Entry 4QVV (X-ray diffraction, 2.80 A resolution); this record covers chains I and Y of the 28 polymer chains in the assembly.

Chain I:
Protein: Proteasome subunit beta type-3
Source organism: Saccharomyces cerevisiae
Notes: EC 3.4.25.1
Reference sequence: P25451 (PSB3_YEAST); residues 0-204 here correspond to UniProt positions 1-205 (UniProt number = residue number + 1)
Amino-acid sequence (205 residues; numbered 0 to 204; the number before each row is that of its first residue; numbering starts at 0):
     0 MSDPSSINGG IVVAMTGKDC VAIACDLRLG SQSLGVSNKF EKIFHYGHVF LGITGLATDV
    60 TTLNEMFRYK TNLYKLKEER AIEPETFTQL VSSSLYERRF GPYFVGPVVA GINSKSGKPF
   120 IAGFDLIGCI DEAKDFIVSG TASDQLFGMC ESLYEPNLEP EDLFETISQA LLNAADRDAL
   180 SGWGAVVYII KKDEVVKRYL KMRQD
Not modelled in the structure: 0
Ion coordination: Mg2+ site 1: Ala-174, Asp-177, Ser-180; Mg2+ site 2: Asp-204 (shared with Ala-165(Y), Asp-168(Y), Ser-171(Y) of chain Y)
UniProt features mapped onto this chain:
  - modified residue: Ser-30 (Phosphoserine)
  - cross-link: Lys-69 (Glycyl lysine isopeptide (Lys-Gly) (interchain with G-Cter in ubiquitin))

Chain Y:
Protein: Proteasome subunit beta type-5
Source organism: Saccharomyces cerevisiae
Notes: EC 3.4.25.1
Reference sequence: P30656 (PSB5_YEAST); residues 1-212 here correspond to UniProt positions 76-287 (UniProt number = residue number + 75)
Amino-acid sequence (212 residues; row label = number of the first residue in the row):
     1 TTTLAFRFQG GIIVAVDSRA TAGNWVASQT VKKVIEINPF LLGTMAGGVA DCQFWETWLG
    61 SQCRLHELRE KERISVAAAS KILSNLVYQY KGAGLSMGTM ICGYTRKEGP TIYYVDSDGT
   121 RLKGDIFCVG SGQTFAYGVL DSNYKWDLSV EDALYLGKRS ILAAAHRDAY SGGSVNLYHV
   181 TEDGWIYHGN HDVGELFWKV KEEEGSFNNV IG
Sequence notes: engineered mutation Val-49 (Ala124 in P30656)
Covalently attached groups: bortezomib (BO2) linked to Thr-1
Ion coordination: Mg2+: Ala-165, Asp-168, Ser-171 (shared with Asp-204(I) of chain I)
Small-molecule neighbours: bortezomib (BO2; N-[(1R)-1-(dihydroxyboryl)-3-methylbutyl]-N-(pyrazin-2-ylcarbonyl)-L-phenylalaninamide): Arg-19, Ala-20, Thr-21, Ala-22, Ala-27, Val-31, Lys-33, Met-45, Ala-46, Gly-47, Gly-48, Val-49, Ser-131, Tyr-170

Interface between chain I and chain Y:
Contacting residue pairs (43):
  Ser-5(I) / Asn-24(Y)
  Arg-27(I) / Ala-169(Y)
  Ser-32(I) / Arg-167(Y)
  Ser-32(I) / Asp-168(Y)
  Ser-32(I) / Ala-169(Y)  hydrogen bond (backbone-backbone)
  Ser-32(I) / Tyr-170(Y)
  Leu-33(I) / Phe-135(Y)  hydrophobic
  Gly-34(I) / Arg-167(Y)  hydrogen bond (backbone-side chain)
  Val-35(I) / Arg-167(Y)
  Asn-37(I) / Asn-209(Y)
  Asn-37(I) / Val-210(Y)
  Lys-38(I) / Asn-209(Y)  hydrogen bond (side chain-backbone)
  Gln-144(I) / Trp-25(Y)
  Asp-175(I) / Val-26(Y)
  Asp-175(I) / Gln-29(Y)
  Arg-176(I) / Trp-25(Y)
  Arg-176(I) / Val-26(Y)  hydrogen bond (side chain-backbone)
  Arg-176(I) / Ala-27(Y)  hydrogen bond (side chain-backbone)
  Arg-176(I) / Ser-28(Y)
  Asp-177(I) / Asn-24(Y)
  Asp-177(I) / Val-26(Y)
  Ala-178(I) / Asn-24(Y)  hydrogen bond (backbone-backbone)
  Ala-178(I) / Val-26(Y)
  Ala-178(I) / Ala-169(Y)
  Leu-179(I) / Asn-24(Y)
  Trp-182(I) / His-166(Y)  hydrogen bond (side chain-backbone)
  Trp-182(I) / Arg-167(Y)
  Lys-200(I) / Trp-198(Y)
  Met-201(I) / Trp-198(Y)
  Arg-202(I) / Gln-29(Y)
  Arg-202(I) / Gly-173(Y)  hydrogen bond (side chain-backbone)
  Arg-202(I) / Asp-192(Y)  salt bridge
  Arg-202(I) / Gly-194(Y)
  Gln-203(I) / His-166(Y)  hydrogen bond (backbone-side chain)
  Gln-203(I) / Phe-197(Y)
  Gln-203(I) / Trp-198(Y)
  Gln-203(I) / Val-210(Y)
  Asp-204(I) / Arg-19(Y)  salt bridge
  Asp-204(I) / Ala-165(Y)
  Asp-204(I) / Ser-171(Y)
  Asp-204(I) / Gly-172(Y)
  Asp-204(I) / Gly-173(Y)  hydrogen bond (side chain-backbone)
  Asp-204(I) / Val-193(Y)
Interface residues without a listed pair, chain I (21 interface residues in all): Gln-31
Interface residues without a listed pair, chain Y (26 interface residues in all): Ile-211, Gly-212

In short:
The interface between chain I and chain Y involves 21 residues on one side and 26 on the other; the contacts
include 10 hydrogen bonds and 2 salt bridges. Polar pairs include Arg-202(I)/Asp-192(Y), Asp-204(I)/Arg-19(Y)
and Gly-34(I)/Arg-167(Y). Covalently linked bortezomib: at Thr-1(Y).
Chain I is Proteasome subunit beta type-3 and chain Y is Proteasome subunit beta type-5, both from
Saccharomyces cerevisiae; the structure, yCP beta5-A49V mutant in complex with bortezomib, was determined by
X-ray diffraction (same publication as 4QUX, 4QUY, 4QV0, 4QV1, 4QV3, 4QV4 and 42 further entries).
